1YKL - chains D and H of the 12 polymer chains in the assembly; structure by X-ray diffraction, 2.25 A resolution.

== Chain D (and H) ==
Protein: Protocatechuate 3,4-dioxygenase beta chain
From: Pseudomonas putida
Notes: EC 1.13.11.3; chain H of this document is another copy of the same molecule, construct and numbering; everything in this record applies to it too
Reference sequence: P00437 (PCXB_PSEPU); residues 301-538 here correspond to UniProt positions 1-238 (UniProt number = residue number - 300)
Chain sequence (238 residues; row label = number of the first residue in the row):
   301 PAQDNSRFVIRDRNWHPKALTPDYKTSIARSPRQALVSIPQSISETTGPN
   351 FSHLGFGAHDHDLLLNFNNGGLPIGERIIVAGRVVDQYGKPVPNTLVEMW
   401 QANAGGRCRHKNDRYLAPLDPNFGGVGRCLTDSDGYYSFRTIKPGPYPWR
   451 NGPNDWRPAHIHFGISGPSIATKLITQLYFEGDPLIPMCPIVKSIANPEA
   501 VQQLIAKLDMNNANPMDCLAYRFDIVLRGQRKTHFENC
Differences from the reference sequence: engineered mutation C408 (Tyr108 in P00437)
Metal / ion sites: Fe ion: Y447, H460, H462 (together with 3,4-dihydroxybenzoic acid)
Small-molecule neighbours: 3,4-dihydroxybenzoic acid (DHB): Y324, T326, Y447, W449, R457, H460, H462, Q477, I491

== Chain D / chain H interface ==
Residue-residue contacts (15):
  V309(D) - N511(H)
  Y388(D) - N511(H)
  R531(D) - N511(H)  hydrogen bond (side chain-backbone)
  R531(D) - N512(H)
  R531(D) - A513(H)  hydrogen bond (side chain-backbone)
  R531(D) - N514(H)  hydrogen bond
  H534(D) - N512(H)  hydrogen bond
  H534(D) - N514(H)  hydrogen bond (backbone-side chain)
  F535(D) - H361(H)
  F535(D) - I379(H)  hydrophobic
  F535(D) - S438(H)
  F535(D) - R440(H)
  F535(D) - N514(H)
  F535(D) - D517(H)
  C538(D) - R440(H)  hydrogen bond (backbone-side chain)
Also at the interface, not in a pair above, chain D (7 interface residues in all): E536
Also at the interface, not in a pair above, chain H (12 interface residues in all): D362, L365, F439

== Summary ==
Chain D and chain H form an interface of 7 and 12 residues respectively, with 6 hydrogen bonds. Polar pairs
include R531(D)-N511(H), R531(D)-A513(H) and R531(D)-N514(H). Bound to chain D: 3,4-dihydroxybenzoic acid. The
Fe ion site is built by Y447(D), H460(D) and H462(D).
Chain D and chain H are both Protocatechuate 3,4-dioxygenase beta chain (Pseudomonas putida); the structure,
Protocatechuate 3,4-Dioxygenase Y408C mutant bound to DHB, was determined by X-ray diffraction, deposited
together with 1YKK, 1YKM, 1YKN, 1YKO and 1YKP.
